Entry 2OMI (X-ray diffraction, 2.24 A resolution); this record covers chains A and B of the 12 polymer chains in the assembly.

Chain A:
Molecule: Insulin A chain
Source organism: Homo sapiens
Reference sequence: P01308 (INS_HUMAN); residues 1-21 here correspond to UniProt positions 90-110 (UniProt number = residue number + 89)
Sequence (21 residues; numbered 1 to 21; the number before each row is that of its first residue):
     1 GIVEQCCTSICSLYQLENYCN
Cystine bridges: Cys6-Cys11
Ligand contacts: resorcinol (RCO): Cys6, Ser9, Ile10, Cys11, Leu16

Chain B:
Molecule: Insulin B chain
Source organism: Homo sapiens
Reference sequence: P01308 (INS_HUMAN); residues 1-30 here correspond to UniProt positions 25-54 (UniProt number = residue number + 24)
Sequence (30 residues; row label = number of the first residue in the row):
     1 FVNQHLCGSHLVEALYLVCGERGFFYTPKT
Bound ions: Zn2+: His10 (together with chloride ion) (shared with 1 residue of chain D; 1 residue of chain F)
Ligand contacts:
  - resorcinol (RCO), molecule 1: Val2, His5, Leu6
  - resorcinol (RCO), molecule 2: Cys7, His10, Leu11, Ala14

Interface between chain A and chain B:
Contacting residue pairs (24):
  Gly1(A) - Lys29(B)
  Gly1(A) - Thr30(B)
  Ile2(A) - Tyr26(B)  hydrophobic
  Ile2(A) - Thr27(B)
  Val3(A) - Gln4(B)
  Val3(A) - Tyr26(B)
  Glu4(A) - Thr30(B)  hydrogen bond
  Cys6(A) - Leu11(B)  hydrophobic
  Cys7(A) - Cys7(B)  disulfide
  Cys7(A) - Leu11(B)  hydrophobic
  Leu13(A) - Val18(B)  hydrophobic
  Leu16(A) - Ala14(B)  hydrophobic
  Leu16(A) - Leu15(B)
  Leu16(A) - Val18(B)  hydrophobic
  Glu17(A) - Val18(B)
  Tyr19(A) - Leu15(B)  hydrophobic
  Tyr19(A) - Phe24(B)
  Tyr19(A) - Phe25(B)  hydrogen bond (backbone-backbone)
  Cys20(A) - Cys19(B)  disulfide
  Cys20(A) - Arg22(B)
  Cys20(A) - Gly23(B)
  Asn21(A) - Arg22(B)
  Asn21(A) - Gly23(B)  hydrogen bond (backbone-backbone)
  Asn21(A) - Phe24(B)
Also at the interface, not in a pair above, chain B (17 interface residues in all): Gly8, Pro28
Disulfides between the chains: Cys7(A)-Cys7(B), Cys20(A)-Cys19(B)

Summary:
Chain A and chain B form an interface of 12 and 17 residues respectively; the contacts include 2 disulfide
bonds and 3 hydrogen bonds. Polar contacts include Glu4(A)-Thr30(B), Tyr19(A)-Phe25(B) and Asn21(A)-Gly23(B).
One resorcinol molecule is bound between chain A and chain B.
Chain A is Insulin A chain and chain B is Insulin B chain, both from Homo sapiens; the structure, Structure of
human insulin cocrystallized with protamine, was determined by X-ray diffraction (same publication as 2OMG and
2OMH).
